Entry 8IGU (X-ray diffraction, 2.77 A resolution); this record covers chains A and D of the 6 polymer chains in the assembly.

[Chain A]
Protein: V-type sodium ATPase catalytic subunit A
From: Enterococcus hirae ATCC 9790
Notes: EC 7.2.2.1
UniProt: Q08636 (NTPA_ENTHA); residues 1-593 here = UniProt positions 1-593
Amino-acid sequence (596 residues; numbered -2 to 593; the number before each row is that of its first residue; numbers below 1 keep their minus sign (Ser-2 is residue -2)):
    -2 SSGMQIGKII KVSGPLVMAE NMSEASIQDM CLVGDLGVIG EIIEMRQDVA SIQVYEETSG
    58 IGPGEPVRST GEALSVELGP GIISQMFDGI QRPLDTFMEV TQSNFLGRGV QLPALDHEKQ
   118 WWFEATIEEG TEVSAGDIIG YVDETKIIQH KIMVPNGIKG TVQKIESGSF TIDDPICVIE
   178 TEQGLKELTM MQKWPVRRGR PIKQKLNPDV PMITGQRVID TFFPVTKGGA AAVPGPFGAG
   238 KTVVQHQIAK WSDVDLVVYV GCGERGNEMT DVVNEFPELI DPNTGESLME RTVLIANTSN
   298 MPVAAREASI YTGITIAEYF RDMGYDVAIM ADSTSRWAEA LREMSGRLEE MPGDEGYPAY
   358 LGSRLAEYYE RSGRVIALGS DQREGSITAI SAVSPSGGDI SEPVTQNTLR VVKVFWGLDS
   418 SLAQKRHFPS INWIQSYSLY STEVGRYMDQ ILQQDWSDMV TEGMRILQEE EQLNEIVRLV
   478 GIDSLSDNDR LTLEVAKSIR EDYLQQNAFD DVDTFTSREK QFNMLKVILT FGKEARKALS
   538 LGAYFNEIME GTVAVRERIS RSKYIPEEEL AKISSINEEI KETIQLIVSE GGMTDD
Disordered / not traced: -2 to 0, 587-593
Differences from the reference sequence: expression tag (-2 to 0)
UniProt features mapped onto this chain:
  - binding site (ATP): Gly232 to Thr239
Reported in the primary citation:
  - mutagenesis - K238A/T239A: abolished binding to V-type sodium ATPase subunit B (chain D)

[Chain D]
Protein: V-type sodium ATPase subunit B
From: Enterococcus hirae ATCC 9790
UniProt: Q08637 (NTPB_ENTHA); residues 1-458 here = UniProt positions 1-458
Amino-acid sequence (458 residues; numbered 1 to 458; the number before each row is that of its first residue):
     1 MIKEYRTIKE VVGPLMAVEK VSGVKYEELI EVRMQNGEIR RGQVLEVQED KAMVQIFEGT
    61 SGINLKNSSV RFLGHPLQLG VSEDMIGRVF DGLGRPKDNG PEILPEKYLD INGEVINPIA
   121 RDYPDEFIQT GISAIDHLNT LVRGQKLPVF GPPGAGKSAL AAQIARQATV LDSSDDFAVV
   181 FAAIGITFEE AEFFMEDFRQ TGAIDRSVMF MNLANDPAIE RIATPRMALT AAEYLAYEKG
   241 MHVLVIMEDM TNYAEALREI SAARREVPGR RGYPGYLYTN LATLFERAGR IRGLKGSVTQ
   301 IPILTMPEDD KTHPIPDLTG YITEGQIILT RELYKSGISP PIDVLPSLSR LKDKGTGAGK
   361 TREDHAATMN QLFAAYAQGK QAKELAVVLG ESALSDIDKI YAKFAERFEN EYVNQGFYTN
   421 RTITETLDLG WELLAMLPRT ELKRIKDDLL DKYLPEGK
Disordered / not traced: 1-2, 435-458
Differences from the reference sequence: engineered mutation Gly151 (Ser in Q08637), Pro152 (Gly in Q08637), Pro153 (Ser in Q08637), Ala155 (Leu in Q08637), Gly156 (Pro in Q08637), Lys157 (His in Q08637), Ser158 (Lys in Q08637), Ala159 (Glu in Q08637), Glu248 (Thr in Q08637), Ser339 (Gln in Q08637)
Reported in the primary citation:
  - mutagenesis - K157A/S158A, K157Q: decreased binding to ATP (proposed by the authors, not directly observed)
  - mutagenesis - K157A/S158A (0.6 +/- 0.002 ms): increased catalytic activity on 3 mM ATP

[Interface between chain A and chain D]
Residue-residue contacts (83; chain A residue first):
  Ile7(A) with Gln48(D); Glu49(D), hydrogen bond (backbone-backbone)
  Lys8(A) with Glu46(D); Val47(D); Gln48(D)
  Val9(A) with Tyr26(D), hydrophobic; Glu46(D); Val47(D), hydrogen bond (backbone-backbone)
  Ser10(A) with Glu46(D)
  Gly11(A) with Tyr26(D)
  Thr55(A) with Tyr26(D)
  Ser56(A) with Tyr26(D); Glu27(D)
  Gly57(A) with Lys25(D); Tyr26(D), hydrogen bond (backbone-backbone)
  Ile58(A) with Lys25(D); Tyr26(D), hydrogen bond (backbone-backbone)
  Gly59(A) with Val24(D); Lys25(D)
  Pro60(A) with Val24(D); Val47(D); Glu49(D)
  Glu62(A) with Lys25(D), salt bridge
  Met83(A) with Ile119(D), hydrophobic
  Leu91(A) with Asn117(D), hydrogen bond (backbone-side chain); Pro118(D), hydrophobic; Ile119(D)
  Asp92(A) with Ile119(D)
  Phe94(A) with Asn117(D)
  Met95(A) with Asn117(D); Ile119(D), hydrophobic; Ala120(D), hydrophobic
  Asn101(A) with Ile116(D); Asn117(D), hydrogen bond (backbone-backbone); Ala120(D); Ile291(D); Leu294(D)
  Phe102(A) with Glu114(D); Val115(D); Ile116(D), hydrophobic; Asn117(D)
  Leu103(A) with Val115(D), hydrogen bond (backbone-backbone); Asn117(D)
  Phe234(A) with Leu348(D), hydrophobic; Arg350(D)
  Gly260(A) with Tyr278(D)
  Arg262(A) with Glu286(D); Gly320(D), hydrogen bond (side chain-backbone); Tyr321(D), hydrogen bond (side chain-backbone); Ile322(D); Thr323(D), hydrogen bond (side chain-backbone); Arg350(D)
  Gly263(A) with Arg121(D); Glu286(D), hydrogen bond (backbone-side chain)
  Asn264(A) with Arg121(D); Tyr123(D); Pro124(D); Gly144(D), hydrogen bond (side chain-backbone); Glu324(D), hydrogen bond; Leu351(D)
  Glu265(A) with Arg350(D), salt bridge
  Thr267(A) with Arg121(D); Asp122(D); Tyr123(D)
  Asp268(A) with Tyr123(D), hydrogen bond
  Asn271(A) with Arg292(D)
  Glu272(A) with Lys354(D), salt bridge
  Ser296(A) with Tyr278(D)
  Asn297(A) with Val115(D); Glu286(D)
  Ser332(A) with Tyr321(D)
  Arg333(A) with Tyr278(D), hydrogen bond; Tyr321(D), hydrogen bond (side chain-backbone)
  Glu336(A) with Tyr321(D)
  Arg339(A) with Arg270(D)
  Glu340(A) with Gly275(D); Tyr276(D); Tyr278(D); Thr279(D)
  Glu346(A) with Val267(D)
  Ser391(A) with Tyr321(D), hydrogen bond (backbone-side chain)
  Ser393(A) with Asp317(D); Tyr321(D)
Interface residues without a listed pair, chain A (49 interface residues in all): Glu17, Gly104, Val270, Ala293, Thr295, Met298, Arg303, Glu352, Pro392
Interface residues without a listed pair, chain D (49 interface residues in all): Leu45, Pro76, Asp110, Gln145, Lys146, Ala282, Thr283, Ser349, Lys352

[In short]
The chain A/chain D interface involves 49 residues from each chain, with 17 hydrogen bonds and 3 salt bridges.
Polar contacts include Glu62(A)-Lys25(D), Glu265(A)-Arg350(D) and Glu272(A)-Lys354(D). From the paper:
K157A/S158A and K157Q of chain D reduce binding to ATP; K238A/T239A of chain A abolish binding to V-type
sodium ATPase subunit B (chain D).
Chain A is V-type sodium ATPase catalytic subunit A and chain D is V-type sodium ATPase subunit B, both from
Enterococcus hirae ATCC 9790; the structure, Hexameric Ring Complex of Engineered V1-ATPase: A3(De)3_empty,
was determined by X-ray diffraction (same publication as 8IGV and 8IGW).
